PDB entry 1F6R | X-ray diffraction, 2.20 A resolution | chains C and D of the 6 polymer chains in the assembly

[Chain C (and D)]
Protein: Alpha-lactalbumin
Source organism: Bos taurus
Notes: chain D of this document is another copy of the same molecule, construct and numbering; everything in this record applies to it too
Reference sequence: P00711 (LALBA_BOVIN); residues 1-123 here correspond to UniProt positions 20-142 (UniProt number = residue number + 19)
Sequence (123 residues; row label = number of the first residue in the row):
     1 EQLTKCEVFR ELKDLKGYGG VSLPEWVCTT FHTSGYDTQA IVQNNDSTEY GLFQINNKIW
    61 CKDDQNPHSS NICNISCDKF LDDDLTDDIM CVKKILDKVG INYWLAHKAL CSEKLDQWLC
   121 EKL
Not modelled in the structure: 122-123 (chain D: 121-123)
Cystine bridges: C6-C120, C28-C111, C61-C77, C73-C91
UniProt features mapped onto this chain:
  - binding site (Ca(2+)): K79, D82, D84, D87, D88
  - glycosylation: N45 (N-linked (GlcNAc...) asparagine)

[How chain C and chain D interact]
Pairs across the interface (18; chain C residue first):
  I59(C) with S70(D)
  W60(C) with S70(D)
  H68(C) with V99(D); N102(D), hydrogen bond (side chain-backbone); Y103(D)
  S69(C) with V99(D)
  S70(C) with I59(D); W60(D); K98(D); V99(D)
  I72(C) with I72(D), hydrophobic; K98(D)
  K98(C) with S70(D); I72(D), hydrogen bond (side chain-backbone)
  V99(C) with H68(D); S69(D); S70(D)
  N102(C) with H68(D), hydrogen bond (backbone-side chain)
Also at the interface, not in a pair above, chain C (12 interface residues in all): K58, Y103, L105

[In short]
12 residues of chain C and 10 residues of chain D are in contact, with 3 hydrogen bonds. Among the polar pairs
are H68(C)-N102(D) and K98(C)-I72(D). From UniProt: 5 Ca2+-binding residues on chain C.
Chain C and chain D are both Alpha-lactalbumin (Bos taurus); the structure, Crystal structure of apo-bovine
alpha-lactalbumin, was determined by X-ray diffraction (same publication as 1F6S).
